6XN7 - chains G and R of the 12 polymer chains in the assembly; structure by electron microscopy, 3.47 A resolution.

== Chain G ==
Name: CRISPR-associated protein Csm3
From: Lactococcus lactis subsp. lactis
Reference sequence: L0CEA3 (L0CEA3_LACLL); residue numbers follow UniProt; this construct covers 1-214
Amino-acid sequence (214 residues; row label = number of the first residue in the row):
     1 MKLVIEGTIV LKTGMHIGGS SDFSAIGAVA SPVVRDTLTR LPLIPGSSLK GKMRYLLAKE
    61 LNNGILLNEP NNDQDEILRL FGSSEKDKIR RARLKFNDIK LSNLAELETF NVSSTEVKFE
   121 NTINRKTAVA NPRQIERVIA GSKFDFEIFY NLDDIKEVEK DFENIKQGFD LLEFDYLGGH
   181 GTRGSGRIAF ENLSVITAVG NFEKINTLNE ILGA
Differences from the reference sequence: conflict Ala30 (Asp in L0CEA3)

== Chain R ==
Molecule: Crispr RNA
From: Lactococcus lactis subsp. lactis
Sequence (37 nucleotides; numbered 1 to 37; the number before each row is that of its first residue):
     1 ACGAGAACAU ACGUUCUUUG AACCAAGCUU CAACUCC

== How chain G and chain R interact ==
Contacting residue pairs (46):
  Ile17(G) with C16(R), phosphate contact
  Gly18(G) with U15(R), hydrogen bond to the sugar; C16(R), phosphate contact
  Ser21(G) with U15(R), base contact
  Ser47(G) with U14(R), sugar contact; U15(R), hydrogen bond to the phosphate
  Ser48(G) with U14(R), phosphate contact; U15(R), hydrogen bond to the phosphate
  Lys50(G) with C12(R), salt bridge to the phosphate; G13(R), salt bridge to the phosphate
  Gly51(G) with U14(R), sugar contact
  Lys52(G) with U14(R), base contact
  Arg54(G) with C12(R), hydrogen bond to the phosphate; G13(R), salt bridge to the phosphate
  Tyr55(G) with U14(R), base contact
  Phe81(G) with C12(R), sugar contact
  Gly82(G) with C12(R), sugar contact
  Ser83(G) with A11(R), hydrogen bond to the sugar; C12(R), sugar contact
  Ser84(G) with A11(R), sugar contact; C12(R), sugar contact
  Ala92(G) with C12(R), phosphate contact
  Phe119(G) with A21(R), sugar contact
  Glu120(G) with A21(R), phosphate contact
  Asn121(G) with U19(R), hydrogen bond to the sugar; G20(R), hydrogen bond to the sugar; A21(R), hydrogen bond to the phosphate; A22(R), sugar contact
  Thr122(G) with U19(R), hydrogen bond to the phosphate; G20(R), hydrogen bond to the phosphate
  Ile123(G) with G20(R), hydrogen bond to the phosphate; A22(R), sugar contact
  Arg125(G) with G20(R), salt bridge to the phosphate
  Ala130(G) with A22(R), base contact
  Pro132(G) with A21(R), base contact
  Arg133(G) with U19(R), hydrogen bond to the sugar
  Tyr176(G) with U17(R), hydrogen bond to the phosphate
  Gly178(G) with C16(R), phosphate contact
  Gly179(G) with C16(R), hydrogen bond to the phosphate; U17(R), phosphate contact
  His180(G) with U17(R), phosphate contact; U19(R), base contact
  Gly181(G) with U17(R), phosphate contact
  Thr182(G) with U18(R), phosphate contact
  Arg183(G) with U18(R), salt bridge to the phosphate; U19(R), salt bridge to the phosphate
Also at the interface, not in a pair above, chain G (35 interface residues in all): His16, Gly19, Pro45, Pro70

== Summary ==
The interface between chain G and chain R involves 35 residues on one side and 12 on the other, with 14
hydrogen bonds and 6 salt bridges. Polar contacts include Gly18(G)-U15(R), Ser83(G)-A11(R) and
Asn121(G)-U19(R).
Chain G is CRISPR-associated protein Csm3 and chain R is Crispr RNA, both from Lactococcus lactis subsp.
lactis; the structure, Structure of the Lactococcus lactis Csm NTR CRISPR-Cas Complex, was determined by
electron microscopy (same publication as 6XN3, 6XN4 and 6XN5).
